6SSC - chain A; structure by X-ray diffraction, 1.21 A resolution.

[Chain A]
Protein: N-acetylmuramoyl-L-alanine amidase
Source organism: Clostridium intestinale
UniProt: U2NM08 (U2NM08_9CLOT); residues 1-172 here = UniProt positions 1-172
Chain sequence (192 residues; numbered -19 to 172; the number before each row is that of its first residue; numbers below 1 keep their minus sign (Met-19 is residue -19)):
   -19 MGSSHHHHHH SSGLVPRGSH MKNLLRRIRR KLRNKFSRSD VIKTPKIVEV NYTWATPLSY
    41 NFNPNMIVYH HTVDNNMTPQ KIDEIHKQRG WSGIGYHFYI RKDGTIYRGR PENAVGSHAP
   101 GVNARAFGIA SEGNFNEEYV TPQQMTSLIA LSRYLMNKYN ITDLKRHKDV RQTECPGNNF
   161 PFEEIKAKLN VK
Not modelled in the structure: -19 to 23
Sequence notes: initiating methionine (-19); expression tag (-18 to 0)
Metal / ion sites: Zn2+: His50, His147, Cys155 (together with phosphate ion)
From the paper describing this entry:
  - Zn2+ coordination: His50, His147, Cys155
  - catalytic residues: His50, His147, Cys155
  - binding site for phosphate ion: His51, Tyr76, Thr153 (proposed by the authors, not directly observed)

[Overview]
His50, His147 and Cys155 coordinate Zn2+. The paper reports catalytic residues His50, His147 and Cys155; a
binding site for phosphate ion at His51, Tyr76 and Thr153.
Chain A is N-acetylmuramoyl-L-alanine amidase (Clostridium intestinale); the structure,
N-acetylmuramoyl-L-alanine amidase LysC from Clostridium intestinale URNW, was determined by X-ray
diffraction, deposited together with 6SU5.
